Entry 7VXM (electron microscopy, 3.60 A resolution); this record covers chains A and B of the 4 polymer chains in the assembly.

Chain A (and B):
Protein: Spike glycoprotein
Organism: Severe acute respiratory syndrome coronavirus 2
Notes: engineered mutation(s): deletions 241-243; chain B of this document is another copy of the same molecule, construct and numbering; everything in this record applies to it too
Reference sequence: P0DTC2 (SPIKE_SARS2); aligned to UniProt positions 1-1206 over residues 1-1206
Amino-acid sequence (1258 residues; numbered 1 to 1261; 3 numbers in that range are skipped by the numbering (no residue carries them; nothing is unmodelled there); the number before each row is that of its first residue):
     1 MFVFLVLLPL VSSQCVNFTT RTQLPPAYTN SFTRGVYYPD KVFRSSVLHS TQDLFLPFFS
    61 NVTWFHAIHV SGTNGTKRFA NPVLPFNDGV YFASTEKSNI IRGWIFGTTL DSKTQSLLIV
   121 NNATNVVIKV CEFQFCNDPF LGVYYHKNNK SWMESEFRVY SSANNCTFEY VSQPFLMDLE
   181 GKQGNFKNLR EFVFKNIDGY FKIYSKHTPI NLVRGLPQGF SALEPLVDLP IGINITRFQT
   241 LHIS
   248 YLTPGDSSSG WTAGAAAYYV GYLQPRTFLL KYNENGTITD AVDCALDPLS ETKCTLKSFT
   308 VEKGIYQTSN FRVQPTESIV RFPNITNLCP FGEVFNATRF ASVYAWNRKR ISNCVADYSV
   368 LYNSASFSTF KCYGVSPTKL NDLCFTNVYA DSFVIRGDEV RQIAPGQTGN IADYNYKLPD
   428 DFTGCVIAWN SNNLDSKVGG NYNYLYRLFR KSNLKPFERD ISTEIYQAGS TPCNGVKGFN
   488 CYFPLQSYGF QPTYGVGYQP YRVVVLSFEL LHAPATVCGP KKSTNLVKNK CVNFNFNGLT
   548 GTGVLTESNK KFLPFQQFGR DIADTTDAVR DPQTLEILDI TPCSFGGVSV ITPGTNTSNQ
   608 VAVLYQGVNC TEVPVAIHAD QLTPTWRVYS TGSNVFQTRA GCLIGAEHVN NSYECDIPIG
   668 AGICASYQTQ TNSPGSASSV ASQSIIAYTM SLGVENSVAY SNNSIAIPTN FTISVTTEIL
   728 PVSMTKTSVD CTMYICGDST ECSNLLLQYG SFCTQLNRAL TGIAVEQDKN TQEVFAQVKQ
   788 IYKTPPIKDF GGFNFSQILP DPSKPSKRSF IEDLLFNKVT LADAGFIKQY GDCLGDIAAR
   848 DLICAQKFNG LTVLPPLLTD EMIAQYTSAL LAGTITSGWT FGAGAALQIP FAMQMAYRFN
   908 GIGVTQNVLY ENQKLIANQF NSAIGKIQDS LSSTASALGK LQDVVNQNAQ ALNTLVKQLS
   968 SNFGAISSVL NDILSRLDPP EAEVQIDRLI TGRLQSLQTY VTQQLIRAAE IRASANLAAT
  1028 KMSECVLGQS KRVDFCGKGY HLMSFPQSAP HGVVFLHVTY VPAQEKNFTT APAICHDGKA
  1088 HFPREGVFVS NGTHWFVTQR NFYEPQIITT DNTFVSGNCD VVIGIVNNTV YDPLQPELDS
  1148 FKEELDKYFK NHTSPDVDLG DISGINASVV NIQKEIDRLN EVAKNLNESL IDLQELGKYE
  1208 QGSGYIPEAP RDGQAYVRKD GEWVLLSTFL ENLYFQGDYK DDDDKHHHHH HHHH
Not modelled in the structure: 1-13, 70-76, 248-254, 621-640, 677-688, 828-847, 1162-1261 (chain B: 1-13, 70-76, 248-254, 471-490, 621-640, 677-688, 828-847, 1162-1261)
Construct notes: variant Phe18 (Leu in P0DTC2), Ala80 (Asp in P0DTC2), Gly215 (Asp in P0DTC2), Ile243 (Arg246 in P0DTC2), Asn417 (Lys in P0DTC2), Lys484 (Glu in P0DTC2), Tyr501 (Asn in P0DTC2), Gly614 (Asp in P0DTC2), Gly682 (Arg in P0DTC2), Ser683 (Arg in P0DTC2), Ser685 (Arg in P0DTC2), Val701 (Ala in P0DTC2), Pro986 (Lys in P0DTC2), Pro987 (Val in P0DTC2); expression tag (1207-1261)
Swiss-Prot annotation at these positions:
  - region: Asn280 to Cys301 (Putative superantigen), Arg403 to Asp405 (Integrin-binding motif), Asn448 to Phe456 (Immunodominant HLA epitope recognized by the CD8+), Pro681, Ala684 (Putative superantigen), Ser816 to Tyr837 (Fusion peptide 1), Lys835 to Phe855 (Fusion peptide 2), Asp1163 to Glu1202 (Heptad repeat 2)
  - site: Arg815, Ser816 (Cleavage)
  - glycosylation: Asn17 (N-linked (GlcNAc...) (complex) asparagine), Asn61 (N-linked (GlcNAc...) (hybrid) asparagine), Asn74 (N-linked (GlcNAc...) (complex) asparagine), Asn122 (N-linked (GlcNAc...) (hybrid) asparagine), Asn149 (N-linked (GlcNAc...) (complex) asparagine), Asn165 (N-linked (GlcNAc...) (complex) asparagine), Asn234 (N-linked (GlcNAc...) (high mannose) asparagine), Asn282 (N-linked (GlcNAc...) (complex) asparagine), Thr323 (O-linked (GalNAc) threonine), Ser325 (O-linked (HexNAc...) serine), Asn331 (N-linked (GlcNAc...) (complex) asparagine), Asn343 (N-linked (GlcNAc...) (complex) asparagine), Asn603 (N-linked (GlcNAc...) (hybrid) asparagine), Asn616 (N-linked (GlcNAc...) (complex) asparagine), Asn657 (N-linked (GlcNAc...) (complex) asparagine), Thr676 (O-linked (GlcNAc...) threonine), Thr678 (O-linked (GlcNAc...) threonine), Asn709 (N-linked (GlcNAc...) (high mannose) asparagine), Asn717 (N-linked (GlcNAc...) (hybrid) asparagine), Asn801 (N-linked (GlcNAc...) (hybrid) asparagine) and 6 more in UniProt
Disulfides: Cys131-Cys166, Cys291-Cys301, Cys336-Cys361, Cys379-Cys432, Cys391-Cys525, Cys480-Cys488, Cys538-Cys590, Cys617-Cys649, Cys662-Cys671, Cys738-Cys760, Cys743-Cys749, Cys1032-Cys1043, Cys1082-Cys1126

Chain A / chain B interface:
Residue-residue contacts - 136 pairs, chain A then chain B:
  Asn317(A) - Asp737(B)  hydrogen bond
  Arg319(A) - Met740(B)  hydrogen bond
  Arg357(A) - Cys166(B)  hydrogen bond (side chain-backbone)
  Arg357(A) - Thr167(B)
  Pro521(A) - Tyr200(B)
  Asn540(A) - Asp745(B)
  Thr547(A) - Asn978(B)  hydrogen bond (backbone-side chain)
  Thr549(A) - Asp745(B)
  Phe559(A) - Phe43(B)  hydrophobic
  Leu560(A) - Tyr38(B)
  Leu560(A) - Asn282(B)
  Phe562(A) - Lys41(B)
  Phe562(A) - Glu224(B)
  Phe562(A) - Pro225(B)
  Gln563(A) - Asp40(B)
  Gln563(A) - Lys41(B)  hydrogen bond (side chain-backbone)
  Gln563(A) - Val42(B)  hydrogen bond (side chain-backbone)
  Gln563(A) - Phe43(B)
  Gln564(A) - Lys41(B)  hydrogen bond (backbone-backbone)
  Phe565(A) - Lys41(B)
  Phe565(A) - Val42(B)
  Phe565(A) - Phe43(B)  hydrogen bond (backbone-backbone)
  Gly566(A) - Val42(B)
  Gly566(A) - Phe43(B)
  Arg567(A) - Val42(B)
  Arg567(A) - Phe43(B)  hydrogen bond (backbone-backbone)
  Arg567(A) - Arg44(B)
  Ile569(A) - Val47(B)  hydrophobic
  Ala570(A) - Val963(B)
  Asp571(A) - Ser967(B)
  Thr572(A) - Asn856(B)
  Thr588(A) - Phe855(B)
  Pro589(A) - Phe855(B)
  Phe592(A) - Lys854(B)
  Phe592(A) - Gly857(B)
  Gln613(A) - Leu861(B)
  Pro665(A) - Leu864(B)  hydrophobic
  Ile666(A) - Leu864(B)
  Gly667(A) - Pro863(B)
  Gly667(A) - Leu864(B)
  Ala668(A) - Pro863(B)  hydrogen bond (backbone-backbone)
  Ala668(A) - Thr866(B)
  Gly669(A) - Thr866(B)
  Met697(A) - Leu864(B)
  Met697(A) - Met869(B)  hydrophobic
  Leu699(A) - Lys786(B)
  Leu699(A) - Ile788(B)  hydrophobic
  Leu699(A) - Met869(B)  hydrophobic
  Leu699(A) - Gln872(B)
  Leu699(A) - Tyr873(B)  hydrophobic
  Val701(A) - Gln787(B)  hydrogen bond (backbone-side chain)
  Glu702(A) - Gln787(B)
  Glu702(A) - Lys790(B)  salt bridge
  Asn703(A) - Gln787(B)
  Asn703(A) - Ile788(B)
  Val705(A) - Tyr789(B)  hydrophobic
  Val705(A) - Thr883(B)
  Val705(A) - Ala893(B)  hydrophobic
  Ala706(A) - Thr883(B)
  Ala706(A) - Gln895(B)  hydrogen bond (backbone-side chain)
  Tyr707(A) - Pro792(B)  hydrophobic
  Tyr707(A) - Asp796(B)  hydrogen bond (side chain-backbone)
  Tyr707(A) - Phe797(B)
  Tyr707(A) - Thr883(B)
  Tyr707(A) - Gln895(B)
  Tyr707(A) - Phe898(B)
  Ser708(A) - Gln895(B)
  Ser708(A) - Pro897(B)
  Asn709(A) - Asp796(B)  hydrogen bond
  Asn709(A) - Pro897(B)
  Ser711(A) - Gln895(B)  hydrogen bond
  Ser711(A) - Pro897(B)
  Ile712(A) - Gln895(B)
  Ala713(A) - Leu894(B)
  Ala713(A) - Gln895(B)  hydrogen bond (backbone-backbone)
  Ile714(A) - Leu894(B)
  Thr961(A) - Ser758(B)
  Thr961(A) - Gln762(B)
  Gln965(A) - Tyr756(B)  hydrogen bond (side chain-backbone)
  Gln965(A) - Gly757(B)
  Gln965(A) - Ser758(B)  hydrogen bond (side chain-backbone)
  Gln965(A) - Phe759(B)
  Ser968(A) - Gln755(B)
  Ser968(A) - Gly757(B)
  Phe970(A) - Gln755(B)  hydrogen bond (backbone-backbone)
  Phe970(A) - Tyr756(B)
  Phe970(A) - Phe759(B)  hydrophobic
  Gly971(A) - Gln755(B)
  Gly999(A) - Phe759(B)
  Gln1002(A) - Gln1002(B)
  Gln1002(A) - Gln1005(B)  hydrogen bond
  Ser1003(A) - Phe759(B)
  Thr1006(A) - Gln762(B)
  Gln1010(A) - Leu1012(B)
  Ile1013(A) - Leu1012(B)  hydrophobic
  Glu1017(A) - Arg1019(B)  salt bridge
  Arg1039(A) - Thr1027(B)
  Arg1039(A) - Glu1031(B)  salt bridge
  Arg1039(A) - Arg1039(B)
  Val1040(A) - Ser1030(B)
  Val1040(A) - Glu1031(B)
  Val1040(A) - Gly1035(B)
  Asp1041(A) - Ser1030(B)  hydrogen bond
  Lys1045(A) - Gly889(B)  hydrogen bond (side chain-backbone)
  Gly1046(A) - Ala890(B)
  Tyr1047(A) - Trp886(B)
  Tyr1047(A) - Ala890(B)  hydrophobic
  Glu1072(A) - Ala893(B)
  Glu1072(A) - Leu894(B)
  Phe1089(A) - Asn914(B)
  Phe1089(A) - Tyr917(B)  hydrophobic
  Pro1090(A) - Gln913(B)
  Val1094(A) - Met900(B)  hydrophobic
  Arg1107(A) - Trp886(B)
  Arg1107(A) - Met900(B)  hydrogen bond (side chain-backbone)
  Arg1107(A) - Tyr904(B)
  Phe1121(A) - Asn914(B)
  Ser1123(A) - Asn914(B)  hydrogen bond
  Ser1123(A) - Glu1111(B)
  Gly1124(A) - Glu918(B)
  Val1128(A) - Glu918(B)
  Val1129(A) - Tyr917(B)  hydrophobic
  Leu1141(A) - Leu1141(B)  hydrophobic
  Leu1141(A) - Glu1144(B)
  Leu1145(A) - Leu1145(B)  hydrophobic
  Leu1145(A) - Phe1148(B)  hydrophobic
  Phe1148(A) - Leu1152(B)  hydrophobic
  Leu1152(A) - Leu1152(B)  hydrophobic
  Leu1152(A) - Tyr1155(B)  hydrogen bond (backbone-side chain)
  Leu1152(A) - Phe1156(B)  hydrophobic
  Tyr1155(A) - Tyr1155(B)
  Tyr1155(A) - Phe1156(B)  hydrophobic
  Phe1156(A) - Tyr1155(B)  hydrogen bond (backbone-side chain)
  His1159(A) - Asn1158(B)  hydrogen bond (side chain-backbone)
  His1159(A) - His1159(B)  hydrogen bond (side chain-backbone)
  His1159(A) - Ser1161(B)
Other interface residues (no listed pair), chain A (90 interface residues in all): Lys558, Arg646, Gly700, Pro715, Asn969, Lys1038, Tyr1067, Pro1069, Asn1074, Thr1077, Pro1079, Ile1130, Asn1158
Other interface residues (no listed pair), chain B (86 interface residues in all): Phe168, Gly283, Thr284, Gln920, Leu1001, Leu1034, Lys1038

Summary:
90 residues of chain A face 86 of chain B across their interface, with 28 hydrogen bonds and 3 salt bridges.
Among the polar pairs are Glu702(A)-Lys790(B), Glu1017(A)-Arg1019(B) and Arg1039(A)-Glu1031(B).
Chain A and chain B are both Spike glycoprotein (Severe acute respiratory syndrome coronavirus 2); the
structure, SARS-CoV-2 spike protein in complex with ACE2, Beta variant, C3 state, was determined by electron
microscopy together with 7VX4, 7VX5, 7VX9, 7VXA, 7VXB, 7VXC and 3 further entries from the same study.
